PDB entry 7W5N | X-ray diffraction, 2.99 A resolution | chains A and D of the 4 polymer chains in the assembly

== Chain A (and D) ==
Protein: L-sorbosone dehydrogenase, NAD(P) dependent
Source organism: Gluconobacter oxydans
Notes: chain D of this document is another copy of the same molecule, construct and numbering; everything in this record applies to it too
Sequence (504 residues; row label = number of the first residue in the row):
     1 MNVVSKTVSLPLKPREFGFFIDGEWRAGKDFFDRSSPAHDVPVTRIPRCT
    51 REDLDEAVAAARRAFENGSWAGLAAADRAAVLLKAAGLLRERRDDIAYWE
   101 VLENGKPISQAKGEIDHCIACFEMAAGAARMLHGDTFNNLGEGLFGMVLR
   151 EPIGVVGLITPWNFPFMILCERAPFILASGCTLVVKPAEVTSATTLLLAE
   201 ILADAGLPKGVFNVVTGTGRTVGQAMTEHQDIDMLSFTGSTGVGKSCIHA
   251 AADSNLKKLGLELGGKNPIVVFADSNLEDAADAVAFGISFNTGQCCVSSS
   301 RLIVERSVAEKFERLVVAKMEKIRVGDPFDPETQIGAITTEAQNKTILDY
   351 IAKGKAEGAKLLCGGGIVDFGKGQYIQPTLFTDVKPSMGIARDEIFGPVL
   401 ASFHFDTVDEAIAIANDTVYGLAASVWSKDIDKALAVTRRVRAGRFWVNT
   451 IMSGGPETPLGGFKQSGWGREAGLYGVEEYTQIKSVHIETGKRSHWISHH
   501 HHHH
Not modelled in the structure: 1-6, 499-504 (chain D: 1-7, 499-504)
Small-molecule neighbours: NADPH (NDP; NADPH dihydro-nicotinamide-adenine-dinucleotide phosphate): Ile-159, Thr-160, Pro-161, Trp-162, Lys-186, Pro-187, Ala-188, Glu-189, Thr-218, Gly-219, Arg-220, Gly-223, Gln-224, Thr-227, Phe-237, Thr-238, Gly-239, Ser-240, Thr-241, Val-243, Gly-264, Cys-296, Gln-343, Thr-346, Glu-394, Ile-395, Phe-396, Tyr-420
Reported in the primary citation:
  - binding site for NADPH: Gly-239
  - catalytic residues: Arg-172, Glu-262, Cys-296, Glu-471 (proposed by the authors, not directly observed)
  - mutagenesis - N163A, R172A, E262A, G293A, C296A, E471A: decreased catalytic activity
  - catalytic residues: Asn-163, Gly-293 (by similarity / conservation)

== How chain A and chain D interact ==
Pairs across the interface (66; chain A residue first):
  Gly-72(A) / Gly-141(D)
  Gly-72(A) / Glu-142(D)  hydrogen bond (backbone-backbone)
  Leu-73(A) / Gly-141(D)
  Ala-74(A) / Asn-139(D)
  Ala-74(A) / Leu-140(D)
  Ala-74(A) / Gly-141(D)
  Ala-75(A) / Asn-139(D)  hydrogen bond (backbone-backbone)
  Arg-78(A) / Asn-139(D)
  Ala-129(A) / Asn-139(D)  hydrogen bond (backbone-side chain)
  Arg-130(A) / Phe-137(D)
  Arg-130(A) / Asn-139(D)  hydrogen bond (backbone-side chain)
  Leu-132(A) / Phe-137(D)
  Leu-132(A) / Asn-139(D)  hydrogen bond (backbone-side chain)
  His-133(A) / Asp-135(D)  salt bridge
  His-133(A) / Thr-136(D)
  Gly-134(A) / Gly-134(D)
  Gly-134(A) / Asp-135(D)
  Gly-134(A) / Thr-136(D)  hydrogen bond (backbone-backbone)
  Asp-135(A) / His-133(D)  salt bridge
  Asp-135(A) / Gly-134(D)
  Asp-135(A) / Thr-136(D)  hydrogen bond (backbone-side chain)
  Thr-136(A) / His-133(D)
  Thr-136(A) / Gly-134(D)  hydrogen bond (backbone-backbone)
  Thr-136(A) / Asp-135(D)
  Thr-136(A) / Thr-136(D)
  Thr-136(A) / Met-147(D)
  Thr-136(A) / Val-148(D)  hydrogen bond (side chain-backbone)
  Thr-136(A) / Leu-149(D)
  Phe-137(A) / Arg-130(D)
  Phe-137(A) / Met-131(D)
  Phe-137(A) / Leu-132(D)
  Phe-137(A) / His-133(D)
  Asn-138(A) / Arg-150(D)  hydrogen bond (side chain-backbone)
  Asn-139(A) / Ala-74(D)
  Asn-139(A) / Ala-75(D)  hydrogen bond (backbone-backbone)
  Asn-139(A) / Ala-129(D)  hydrogen bond (side chain-backbone)
  Asn-139(A) / Arg-130(D)  hydrogen bond (side chain-backbone)
  Asn-139(A) / Leu-132(D)  hydrogen bond (side chain-backbone)
  Leu-140(A) / Ala-74(D)
  Gly-141(A) / Gly-72(D)
  Gly-141(A) / Leu-73(D)
  Gly-141(A) / Ala-74(D)
  Glu-142(A) / Gly-68(D)
  Glu-142(A) / Gly-72(D)  hydrogen bond (backbone-backbone)
  Phe-145(A) / Met-147(D)  hydrophobic
  Phe-145(A) / Leu-149(D)  hydrophobic
  Met-147(A) / Thr-136(D)
  Met-147(A) / Phe-145(D)  hydrophobic
  Met-147(A) / Met-147(D)  hydrophobic
  Val-148(A) / Thr-136(D)  hydrogen bond (backbone-side chain)
  Leu-149(A) / Thr-136(D)
  Leu-149(A) / Asn-138(D)
  Leu-149(A) / Phe-145(D)  hydrophobic
  Arg-150(A) / Asn-138(D)  hydrogen bond (backbone-side chain)
  Lys-429(A) / Lys-429(D)
  Lys-429(A) / Asp-430(D)
  Lys-429(A) / Ile-431(D)  hydrogen bond (backbone-backbone)
  Lys-429(A) / Asp-432(D)  salt bridge
  Asp-430(A) / Lys-429(D)
  Ile-431(A) / Lys-429(D)  hydrogen bond (backbone-backbone)
  Ile-431(A) / Ile-431(D)  hydrophobic
  Ile-431(A) / Ala-434(D)  hydrophobic
  Ile-431(A) / Asn-449(D)
  Asp-432(A) / Lys-429(D)  salt bridge
  Ala-434(A) / Ile-431(D)  hydrophobic
  Val-448(A) / Ile-431(D)  hydrophobic
Other interface residues (no listed pair), chain A (34 interface residues in all): Gly-68, Met-131, Glu-151, Ser-428, Asn-449
Other interface residues (no listed pair), chain D (34 interface residues in all): Arg-78, Glu-151, Ser-428, Val-448

== Summary ==
The chain A/chain D interface involves 34 residues from each chain, with 19 hydrogen bonds and 4 salt bridges.
Polar contacts include His-133(A)/Asp-135(D), Lys-429(A)/Asp-432(D) and Ala-129(A)/Asn-139(D). The paper
reports catalytic residues Arg-172(A), Glu-262(A) and Cys-296(A) among others; N163A, R172A and E262A of chain
A, among others, reduce catalytic activity; 6 substitutions were tested in all.
Chain A and chain D are both L-sorbosone dehydrogenase, NAD(P) dependent (Gluconobacter oxydans); the
structure, The crystal structure of the reduced form of Gluconobacter oxydans WSH-004 SNDH, was determined by
X-ray diffraction together with 7W5K and 7W5L from the same study.
